Entry 2EXH (X-ray diffraction, 1.88 A resolution); this record covers chains B and D of the 4 polymer chains in the assembly.

[Chain B (and D)]
Protein: beta-D-xylosidase
From: Geobacillus stearothermophilus
Notes: EC 3.2.1.37; chain D of this document is another copy of the same molecule, construct and numbering; everything in this record applies to it too
UniProt: Q68HB3 (Q68HB3_BACST); residue numbers follow UniProt; this construct covers 1-535
Sequence (535 residues; row label = number of the first residue in the row):
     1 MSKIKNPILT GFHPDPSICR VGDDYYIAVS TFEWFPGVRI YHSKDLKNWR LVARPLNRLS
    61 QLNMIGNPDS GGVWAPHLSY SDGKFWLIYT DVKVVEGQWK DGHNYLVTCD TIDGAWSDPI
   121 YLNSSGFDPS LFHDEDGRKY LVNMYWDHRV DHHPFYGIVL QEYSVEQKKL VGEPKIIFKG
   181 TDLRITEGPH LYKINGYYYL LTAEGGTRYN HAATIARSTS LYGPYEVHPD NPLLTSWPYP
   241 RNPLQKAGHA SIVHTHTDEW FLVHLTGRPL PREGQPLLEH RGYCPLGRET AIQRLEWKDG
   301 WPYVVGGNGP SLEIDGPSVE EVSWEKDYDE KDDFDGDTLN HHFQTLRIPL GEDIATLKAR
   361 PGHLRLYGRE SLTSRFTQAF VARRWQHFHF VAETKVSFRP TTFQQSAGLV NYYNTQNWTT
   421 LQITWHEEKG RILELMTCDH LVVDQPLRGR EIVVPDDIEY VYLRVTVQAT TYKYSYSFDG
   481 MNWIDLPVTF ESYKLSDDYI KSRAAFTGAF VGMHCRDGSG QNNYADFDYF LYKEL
Disordered / not traced: 1-2
Metal / ion sites: Ca2+: D333, G362, D528

[How chain B and chain D interact]
Residue-residue contacts - 35 pairs, chain B then chain D:
  H153(B) - P276(D)
  D182(B) - R241(D)  salt bridge
  D182(B) - Q275(D)
  D182(B) - P276(D)
  D182(B) - L277(D)  hydrogen bond (backbone-backbone)
  L183(B) - P276(D)
  L183(B) - L278(D)  hydrophobic
  R184(B) - G274(D)  hydrogen bond (side chain-backbone)
  R184(B) - P276(D)
  I185(B) - E279(D)
  N210(B) - L278(D)
  N210(B) - E279(D)
  W237(B) - W237(D)
  W237(B) - P238(D)  hydrophobic
  W237(B) - L278(D)  hydrophobic
  W237(B) - R281(D)
  P238(B) - W237(D)  hydrophobic
  R241(B) - D182(D)  salt bridge
  G274(B) - H153(D)
  G274(B) - R184(D)  hydrogen bond (backbone-side chain)
  Q275(B) - D182(D)
  P276(B) - H153(D)
  P276(B) - D182(D)
  P276(B) - L183(D)
  P276(B) - R184(D)
  L277(B) - D182(D)  hydrogen bond (backbone-backbone)
  L277(B) - L183(D)
  L278(B) - L183(D)  hydrophobic
  L278(B) - N210(D)
  L278(B) - W237(D)  hydrophobic
  E279(B) - I185(D)
  E279(B) - R208(D)  salt bridge
  E279(B) - N210(D)
  R281(B) - W237(D)
  R503(B) - E279(D)  salt bridge
Also at the interface, not in a pair above, chain B (19 interface residues in all): G205, P240
Also at the interface, not in a pair above, chain D (19 interface residues in all): G205, P240

[Summary]
The chain B/chain D interface involves 19 residues from each chain; the contacts include 4 hydrogen bonds and
4 salt bridges. Polar contacts include D182(B)-R241(D), E279(B)-R208(D) and R503(B)-E279(D). The Ca2+ site is
built by D333(B), G362(B) and D528(B).
Both chains are beta-D-xylosidase (Geobacillus stearothermophilus). Entry 2EXH (Structure of the family43
beta-Xylosidase from geobacillus stearothermophilus) was determined by X-ray diffraction together with 2EXI,
2EXJ and 2EXK from the same study.
